3CFF - chains A and G of the 8 polymer chains in the assembly; structure by X-ray diffraction, 1.80 A resolution.

[Chain A (and G)]
Molecule: GFP-like photoswitchable fluorescent protein
Source organism: Anemonia sulcata
Notes: chain G of this document is another copy of the same molecule, construct and numbering; everything in this record applies to it too
Chain sequence (167 residues; row label = number of the first residue in the row):
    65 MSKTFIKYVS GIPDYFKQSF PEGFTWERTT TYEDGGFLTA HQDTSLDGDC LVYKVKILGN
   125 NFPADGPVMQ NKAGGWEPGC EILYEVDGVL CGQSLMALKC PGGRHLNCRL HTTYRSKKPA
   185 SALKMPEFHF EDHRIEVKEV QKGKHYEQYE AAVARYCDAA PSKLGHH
Differences from the reference sequence: engineered mutation G143 (Ser in 3CFF)
Modified residues: M65 ({(4Z)-4-(4-hydroxybenzylidene)-2-[3-(methylthio)propanimidoyl]-5-oxo-4,5-dihydro-1H-imidazol-1-yl}acetic acid; NRQ); C114 (s,s-(2-hydroxyethyl)thiocysteine; CME); C221 (s,s-(2-hydroxyethyl)thiocysteine; CME)

[How chain A and chain G interact]
Residue-residue contacts (34):
  E91(A) - N124(G)
  E91(A) - N125(G)  hydrogen bond (side chain-backbone)
  R92(A) - N124(G)
  T93(A) - F101(G)
  T93(A) - N124(G)  hydrogen bond
  T95(A) - F101(G)
  F101(A) - T93(G)
  F101(A) - T95(G)
  F101(A) - H175(G)
  T103(A) - T103(G)  hydrogen bond
  T103(A) - L122(G)
  T103(A) - N124(G)
  K120(A) - L122(G)
  L122(A) - T103(G)
  L122(A) - K120(G)
  L122(A) - L122(G)  hydrophobic
  N124(A) - E91(G)
  N124(A) - R92(G)  hydrogen bond (side chain-backbone)
  N124(A) - T93(G)  hydrogen bond
  N124(A) - T103(G)
  N125(A) - E91(G)  hydrogen bond (backbone-side chain)
  N125(A) - H175(G)  hydrogen bond (side chain-backbone)
  N125(A) - T176(G)
  N125(A) - T177(G)  hydrogen bond
  P127(A) - D151(G)
  A128(A) - D151(G)  hydrogen bond (backbone-side chain)
  D129(A) - D151(G)
  D151(A) - P127(G)
  D151(A) - A128(G)  hydrogen bond (side chain-backbone)
  D151(A) - D129(G)
  H175(A) - F101(G)
  H175(A) - N125(G)  hydrogen bond (backbone-side chain)
  T176(A) - N125(G)
  T177(A) - N125(G)  hydrogen bond
Also at the interface, not in a pair above, chain A (20 interface residues in all): A104, H105, I121
Also at the interface, not in a pair above, chain G (20 interface residues in all): A104, H105, I121

[Summary]
The chain A/chain G interface involves 20 residues from each chain, with 12 hydrogen bonds. Among the polar
pairs are E91(A)-N125(G), T93(A)-N124(G) and T103(A)-T103(G).
Both chains are GFP-like photoswitchable fluorescent protein (Anemonia sulcata). Entry 3CFF (Photoswitchable
red fluorescent protein psRFP, on-state) was determined by X-ray diffraction.
